PDB entry 3V64 | X-ray diffraction, 2.85 A resolution | chains C and B of the 4 polymer chains in the assembly

[Chain C]
Protein: Low-density lipoprotein receptor-related protein 4
From: Rattus norvegicus
Notes: fragment: LG3 domain
Reference sequence: Q9QYP1 (LRP4_RAT); residue numbers follow UniProt; this construct covers 396-737
Amino-acid sequence (349 residues; each row starts with the number of its first residue):
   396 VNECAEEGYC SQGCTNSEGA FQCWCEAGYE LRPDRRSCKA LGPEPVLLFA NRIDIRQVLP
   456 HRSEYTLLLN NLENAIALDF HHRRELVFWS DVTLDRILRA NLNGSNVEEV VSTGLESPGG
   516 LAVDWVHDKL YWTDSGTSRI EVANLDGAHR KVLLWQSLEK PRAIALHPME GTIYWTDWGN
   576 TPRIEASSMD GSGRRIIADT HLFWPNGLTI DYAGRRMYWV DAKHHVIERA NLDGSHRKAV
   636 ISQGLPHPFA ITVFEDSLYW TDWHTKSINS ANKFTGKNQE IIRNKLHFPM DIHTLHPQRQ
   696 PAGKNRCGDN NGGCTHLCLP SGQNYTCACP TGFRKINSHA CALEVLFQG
Disordered / not traced: 396-403, 413-415
Cystine bridges: Cys405-Cys418, Cys420-Cys433, Cys702-Cys713, Cys709-Cys722, Cys724-Cys736
Covalently attached groups: N-acetylglucosamine (NAG) linked to Asn498
Construct notes: expression tag (738-744)
Metal / ion sites: Ca2+ near Tyr720 (its only coordinating residue here)
Swiss-Prot annotation at these positions:
  - glycosylation (N-linked (GlcNAc...) asparagine): Asn498, Asn719

[Chain B]
Protein: Isoform 4 of Agrin
From: Rattus norvegicus
Notes: fragment: beta 1 propeller
Reference sequence: P25304 (AGRIN_RAT), isoform P25304-4; numbering as in UniProt (aligned over 1759-1948)
Amino-acid sequence (191 residues; each row starts with the number of its first residue):
  1758 ALETLAFDGR TYIEYLNAVI ESELTNEIPA EKALQSNHFE LSLRTEATQG LVLWIGKAAE
  1818 RADYMALAIV DGHLQLSYDL GSQPVVLRST VKVNTNRWLR IRAHREHREG SLQVGNEAPV
  1878 TGSSPLGATQ LDTDGALWLG GLQKLPVGQA LPKAYGTGFV GCLRDVVVGH RQLHLLEDAV
  1938 TKPELRPCPT P
Disordered / not traced: 1758
Cystine bridges: Cys1919-Cys1945
Construct notes: expression tag (1758)
Metal / ion sites: Ca2+: Asp1820, Leu1837, Gln1887, Asp1889
Swiss-Prot annotation at these positions:
  - site: Ser1779 (Alternative splice site to produce 'z' isoforms), Asn1783 (Highly important for the agrin receptor complex activity of the 'z(8)' insert)
  - mutagenesis: Glu1780 (E1780A: Slight reduction in AChR clustering ability), Leu1781 (L1781A: Slight reduction in AChR clustering ability. Slight reduction in AChR clustering ability), Thr1782 (T1782A: Slight reduction in AChR clustering ability), Asn1783 (N1783A: Abolishes formation of AGRN-LRP4 complex and MUSK activation. No AChR clustering activity), Glu1784 (E1784A: Significant reduction in AChR clustering ability), Ile1785 (I1785A: Significant reduction in AChR clustering ability; I1785S: Abolishes formation of AGRN-LRP4 complex and MUSK activation), Pro1786 (P1786A: Significant reduction in AChR clustering ability)
Reported in the primary citation:
  - mutagenesis - H1795L, R1865E, H1927L: unchanged binding to LRP4L23-A737
  - mutagenesis - N1783A, I1785S: abolished signaling
  - mutagenesis - H1795L, R1865E, H1927L: decreased signaling

[How chain C and chain B interact]
Contacting residue pairs (29):
  Arg447(C) with Pro1786(B); Ala1787(B)
  Asn469(C) with Pro1786(B), hydrogen bond (side chain-backbone)
  Ile471(C) with Ile1785(B), hydrophobic
  Val487(C) with Lys1789(B), hydrogen bond (backbone-side chain)
  Thr488(C) with Ala1787(B); Glu1788(B)
  Asp490(C) with Lys1789(B), salt bridge
  Glu511(C) with Lys1789(B), hydrogen bond (backbone-side chain)
  Arg557(C) with Asn1783(B), hydrogen bond (side chain-backbone); Glu1784(B); Ile1785(B)
  Trp573(C) with Thr1782(B); Asn1783(B); Glu1784(B)
  Trp599(C) with Glu1780(B); Leu1781(B); Thr1782(B); Asn1783(B)
  Asn601(C) with Asn1783(B), hydrogen bond
  His642(C) with Ser1779(B); Glu1780(B); Asn1783(B), hydrogen bond
  Phe644(C) with Ile1785(B), hydrophobic
  Trp658(C) with Ser1779(B); Asn1783(B); Ile1785(B), hydrophobic
  Phe683(C) with Pro1786(B), hydrophobic
  Met685(C) with Pro1786(B), hydrophobic
Also at the interface, not in a pair above, chain C (18 interface residues in all): Lys555, Ala617
The authors on this interface:
  - specific contacts: Ile471(C)-Ile1785(B) (hydrophobic contact), Arg557(C)-Asn1783(B) (hydrogen bond), Asn601(C)-Asn1783(B) (hydrogen bond), Phe644(C)-Ile1785(B) (hydrophobic contact), Trp658(C)-Ile1785(B) (hydrophobic contact), Met685(C)-Ile1785(B) (hydrophobic contact)
  - hot spots on chain B (mutagenesis) - N1783A, I1785S: abolished binding to Low-density lipoprotein receptor-related protein 4 (chain C)

[Overview]
18 residues of chain C and 11 residues of chain B are in contact; the contacts include 6 hydrogen bonds and 1
salt bridge. Polar contacts include Asp490(C)-Lys1789(B), Asn469(C)-Pro1786(B) and Val487(C)-Lys1789(B). The
paper describes hydrophobic contacts between Ile471(C) and Ile1785(B), Phe644(C) and Ile1785(B) and Trp658(C)
and Ile1785(B) among others; hydrogen bonds between Arg557(C) and Asn1783(B) and Asn601(C) and Asn1783(B).
From the paper: H1795L, R1865E and H1927L of chain B reduce signaling; N1783A and I1785S of chain B abolish
signaling.
Here chain C is Low-density lipoprotein receptor-related protein 4 and chain B is Isoform 4 of Agrin, both
from Rattus norvegicus. Entry 3V64 (Crystal Structure of agrin and LRP4) was determined by X-ray diffraction
together with 3V65 from the same study.
